Entry 9L3Y (electron microscopy, 3.60 A resolution); this record covers chains A and B of the 5 polymer chains in the assembly.

# Chain A
Protein: Guanine nucleotide-binding protein G(i) subunit alpha-1
Source organism: Homo sapiens
Reference sequence: P63096 (GNAI1_HUMAN); residue numbers follow UniProt; this construct covers 1-354
Chain sequence (354 residues; row label = number of the first residue in the row):
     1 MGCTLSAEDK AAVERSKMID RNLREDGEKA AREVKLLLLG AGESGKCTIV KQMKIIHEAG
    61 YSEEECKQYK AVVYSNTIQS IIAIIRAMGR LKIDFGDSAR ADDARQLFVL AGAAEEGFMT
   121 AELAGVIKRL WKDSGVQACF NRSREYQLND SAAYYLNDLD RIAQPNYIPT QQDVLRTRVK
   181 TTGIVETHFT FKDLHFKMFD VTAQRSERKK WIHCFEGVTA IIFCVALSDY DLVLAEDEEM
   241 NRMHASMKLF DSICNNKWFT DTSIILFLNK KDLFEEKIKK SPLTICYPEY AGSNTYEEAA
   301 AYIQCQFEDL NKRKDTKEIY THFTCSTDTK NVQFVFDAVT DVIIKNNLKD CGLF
Unresolved in the structure: 1-5, 54-181, 235-240, 325-328
Sequence notes: engineered mutation Cys47 (Ser in P63096), Thr202 (Gly in P63096), Ala203 (Gly in P63096), Ala245 (Glu in P63096), Ser326 (Ala in P63096)
Curated features (UniProtKB/Swiss-Prot):
  - region: Lys35 to Lys46, Thr48 (G1 motif), Asp173 to Thr181 (G2 motif), Phe196 to Val201, Gln204, Arg205 (G3 motif), Ile265 to Asp272 (G4 motif), Thr324, Cys325, Thr327 to Thr329 (G5 motif)
  - binding site (GTP): Glu43 to Lys46, Thr48, Ser151, Leu175 to Thr181, Asp200, Val201, Gln204, Asn269 to Asp272
  - binding site (Mg(2+)): Thr181
  - modified residue: Arg178 (ADP-ribosylarginine), Gln204 (Deamidated glutamine), Cys351 (ADP-ribosylcysteine)
  - lipidation: Gly2 (N-myristoyl glycine), Cys3 (S-palmitoyl cysteine)

# Chain B
Protein: Guanine nucleotide-binding protein G(I)/G(S)/G(T) subunit beta-1
Source organism: Homo sapiens
Reference sequence: P62873 (GBB1_HUMAN); numbering as in UniProt (aligned over 1-340)
Chain sequence (340 residues; row label = number of the first residue in the row):
     1 MSELDQLRQE AEQLKNQIRD ARKACADATL SQITNNIDPV GRIQMRTRRT LRGHLAKIYA
    61 MHWGTDSRLL VSASQDGKLI IWDSYTTNKV HAIPLRSSWV MTCAYAPSGN YVACGGLDNI
   121 CSIYNLKTRE GNVRVSRELA GHTGYLSCCR FLDDNQIVTS SGDTTCALWD IETGQQTTTF
   181 TGHTGDVMSL SLAPDTRLFV SGACDASAKL WDVREGMCRQ TFTGHESDIN AICFFPNGNA
   241 FATGSDDATC RLFDLRADQE LMTYSHDNII CGITSVSFSK SGRLLLAGYD DFNCNVWDAL
   301 KADRAGVLAG HDNRVSCLGV TDDGMAVATG SWDSFLKIWN
Unresolved in the structure: 1-6, 129-132
Cystine bridges: Cys121-Cys149
Curated features (UniProtKB/Swiss-Prot):
  - modified residue: Ser2 (N-acetylserine), His266 (Phosphohistidine)

# Interface between chain A and chain B
Pairs across the interface - 48 pairs, chain A then chain B:
  Ala12(A) with Asn88(B)
  Val13(A) with Asn88(B)
  Arg15(A) with Asn88(B); Lys89(B), hydrogen bond (side chain-backbone); Val90(B)
  Ser16(A) with Asn88(B), hydrogen bond; Lys89(B), hydrogen bond (side chain-backbone)
  Ile19(A) with Lys89(B); Val90(B); Ala92(B), hydrophobic
  Asp20(A) with Lys89(B)
  Leu23(A) with Gly53(B); Leu55(B); Lys78(B); Ile80(B), hydrophobic; Lys89(B)
  Gly27(A) with Leu55(B)
  Thr182(A) with Asn119(B)
  Gly183(A) with Asn119(B)
  Ile184(A) with Trp99(B); Leu117(B), hydrogen bond (backbone-backbone)
  Glu186(A) with Trp99(B)
  Phe199(A) with Trp99(B), hydrophobic
  Gln204(A) with Asn119(B), hydrogen bond; Gly144(B); Tyr145(B), hydrogen bond (side chain-backbone)
  Ser206(A) with Tyr145(B); Gly162(B); Asp186(B)
  Glu207(A) with Asp186(B), hydrogen bond (backbone-side chain)
  Lys210(A) with Met101(B); Tyr145(B); Met188(B); Cys204(B); Asp228(B), salt bridge; Asn230(B); Asp246(B), salt bridge
  Trp211(A) with Met101(B), hydrophobic; Leu117(B), hydrophobic
  His213(A) with Lys57(B), hydrogen bond (backbone-side chain); Tyr59(B), hydrogen bond
  Cys214(A) with Tyr59(B), hydrogen bond; Gln75(B); Trp99(B); Met101(B), hydrophobic
  Phe215(A) with Trp99(B), hydrophobic
  Trp258(A) with Arg314(B); Trp332(B), hydrophobic
Also at the interface, not in a pair above, chain A (25 interface residues in all): Asp26, Lys209, Glu216
Also at the interface, not in a pair above, chain B (28 interface residues in all): His91, Asp118

# Summary
25 residues of chain A and 28 residues of chain B are in contact; the contacts include 10 hydrogen bonds and 2
salt bridges. Polar pairs include Lys210(A)-Asp228(B), Lys210(A)-Asp246(B) and Arg15(A)-Lys89(B). Curated
annotation (UniProt) lists 20 GTP-binding residues and Mg2+-binding residue Thr181(A) on chain A.
Here chain A is Guanine nucleotide-binding protein G(i) subunit alpha-1 and chain B is Guanine
nucleotide-binding protein G(I)/G(S)/G(T) subunit beta-1, both from Homo sapiens. Entry 9L3Y (Cryo-EM
structure of the G-protein coupled receptor 1 (GPR1) in complex with chemerin and Gi1) was determined by
electron microscopy, deposited together with 9L3W.
